PDB entry 7XT7 | electron microscopy, 4.20 A resolution (low resolution: residue-level contacts below are approximate; hydrogen-bond / salt-bridge calls are withheld) | chains T and d of the 35 polymer chains in the assembly

Chain T:
Molecule: 198-nt DNA strand
Sequence (198 nucleotides; numbered -72 to 125; the number before each row is that of its first residue; numbers below 1 keep their minus sign (DA-72 is residue -72)):
   -72 ATCAGAATCC CGGTGCCGAG GCCGCTCAAT TGGTCGTAGA CAGCTCTAGC ACCGCTTAAA
   -12 CGCACGTACG CGCTGTCCCC CGCGTTTTAA CCTTTTTGGG GAAAACACCC AAGACACCAG
    48 GCACGAGACA GAAAAAAACA ACGAAAACGG CCACCACCCA AACACACCAA ACACAAGAGC
   108 TAATTGACTG ACGTAAGC
Unresolved in the structure: 54-125

Chain d:
Molecule: Histone H2B type 1-J
Source organism: Homo sapiens
UniProtKB: P06899 (H2B1J_HUMAN); residues -3 to 122 here correspond to UniProt positions 1-126 (UniProt number = residue number + 4)
Amino-acid sequence (129 residues; numbered -6 to 122; the number before each row is that of its first residue; numbers below 1 keep their minus sign (Gly-6 is residue -6)):
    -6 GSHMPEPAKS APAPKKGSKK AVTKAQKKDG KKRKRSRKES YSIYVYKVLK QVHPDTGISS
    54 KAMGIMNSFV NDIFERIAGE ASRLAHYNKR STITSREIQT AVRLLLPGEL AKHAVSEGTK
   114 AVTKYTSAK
Unresolved in the structure: -6 to 30
Sequence notes: expression tag (-6 to -4)
Swiss-Prot annotation at these positions:
  - modified residue: Pro-2 (N-acetylproline), Glu-1 (ADP-ribosyl glutamic acid), Lys2 (N6-(2-hydroxyisobutyryl)lysine), Ser3 (ADP-ribosylserine), Lys8 (N6-(beta-hydroxybutyryl)lysine), Lys9 (N6-(2-hydroxyisobutyryl)lysine), Ser11 (Phosphoserine), Lys12 (N6-acetyllysine), Lys13 (N6-(beta-hydroxybutyryl)lysine), Lys17 (N6-(2-hydroxyisobutyryl)lysine), Lys20 (N6-(2-hydroxyisobutyryl)lysine), Lys21 (N6-(2-hydroxyisobutyryl)lysine), Lys31 (N6-(2-hydroxyisobutyryl)lysine), Glu32 (PolyADP-ribosyl glutamic acid), Ser33 (Phosphoserine), Lys40 (N6-(2-hydroxyisobutyryl)lysine), Lys43 (N6-(2-hydroxyisobutyryl)lysine), Lys54 (N6,N6-dimethyllysine), Arg76 (Dimethylated arginine), Lys82 (N6,N6,N6-trimethyllysine) and 6 more in UniProt
  - glycosylation: Ser109 (O-linked (GlcNAc) serine)
  - cross-link (Glycyl lysine isopeptide (Lys-Gly)): Lys2 (interchain with G-Cter in SUMO2), Lys17 (interchain with G-Cter in SUMO2), Lys31 (interchain with G-Cter in ubiquitin), Lys117 (interchain with G-Cter in ubiquitin)

Interface between chain T and chain d:
Contacting residue pairs - 7 pairs, chain T then chain d:
  DG-61(T) - Glu32(d)
  DG-52(T) - Ser84(d)
  DG-52(T) - Thr85(d)
  DC-51(T) - Arg83(d)
  DC-51(T) - Ser84(d)
  DC-51(T) - Thr85(d)
  DC-50(T) - Arg83(d)
Interface residues without a listed pair, chain d (5 interface residues in all): Lys82

Summary:
4 residues of chain T and 5 residues of chain d are in contact.
Here chain T is a 198-nt DNA strand and chain d is Histone H2B type 1-J (Homo sapiens). Entry 7XT7 (RNA
polymerase II elongation complex transcribing a nucleosome (EC49B)) was determined by electron microscopy,
deposited together with 7XN7, 7XSE, 7XSX, 7XSZ, 7XTD and 7XTI.
